Entry 5E2Q (X-ray diffraction, 2.40 A resolution); this record covers chains A and B.

# Chain A
Name: Dipeptidyl peptidase 3
Source organism: Homo sapiens
Notes: EC 3.4.14.4
UniProtKB: Q9NY33 (DPP3_HUMAN); residues 1-726 here = UniProt positions 1-726
Sequence (726 residues; numbered 1 to 726; the number before each row is that of its first residue):
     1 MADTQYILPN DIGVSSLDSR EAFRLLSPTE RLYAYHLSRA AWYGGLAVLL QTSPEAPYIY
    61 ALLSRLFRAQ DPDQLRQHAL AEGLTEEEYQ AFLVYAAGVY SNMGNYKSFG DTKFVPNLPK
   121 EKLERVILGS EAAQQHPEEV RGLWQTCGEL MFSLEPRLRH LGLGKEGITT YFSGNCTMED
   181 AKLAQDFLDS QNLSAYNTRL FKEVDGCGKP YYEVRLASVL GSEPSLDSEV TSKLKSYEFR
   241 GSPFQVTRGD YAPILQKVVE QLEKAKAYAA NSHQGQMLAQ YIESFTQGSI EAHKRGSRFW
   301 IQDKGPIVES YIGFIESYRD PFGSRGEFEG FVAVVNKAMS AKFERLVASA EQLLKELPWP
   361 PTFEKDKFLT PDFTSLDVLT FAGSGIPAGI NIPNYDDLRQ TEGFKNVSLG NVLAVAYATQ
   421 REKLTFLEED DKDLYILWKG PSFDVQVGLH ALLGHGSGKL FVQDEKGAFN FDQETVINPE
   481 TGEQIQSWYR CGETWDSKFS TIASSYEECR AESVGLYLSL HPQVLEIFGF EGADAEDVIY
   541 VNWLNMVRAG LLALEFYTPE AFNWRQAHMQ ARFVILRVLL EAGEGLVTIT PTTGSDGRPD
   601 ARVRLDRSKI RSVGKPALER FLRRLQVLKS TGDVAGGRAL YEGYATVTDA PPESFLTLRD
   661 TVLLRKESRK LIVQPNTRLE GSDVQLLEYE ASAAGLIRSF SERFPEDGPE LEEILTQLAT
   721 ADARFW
Unresolved in the structure: 1
Differences from the reference sequence: engineered mutation Ser-19 (Cys in Q9NY33), Cys-207 (Glu in Q9NY33), Ala-451 (Glu in Q9NY33), Cys-491 (Ser in Q9NY33), Ser-519 (Cys in Q9NY33), Ser-654 (Cys in Q9NY33)
Swiss-Prot annotation at these positions:
  - binding site (Zn(2+)): His-450, His-455, Glu-508
  - modified residue: Ala-2 (N-acetylalanine)
Bound ions: Mg2+: Gly-164, Gly-167; K+: Ser-317, Gly-323, Asp-496, Ser-504
Reported in the primary citation:
  - catalytic residues: His-568 (proposed by the authors, not directly observed)

# Chain B
Name: angiotensin-II
UniProtKB: P01019 (ANGT_HUMAN); residues 1-8 here correspond to UniProt positions 34-41 (UniProt number = residue number + 33)
Sequence (8 residues; numbered 1 to 8; the number before each row is that of its first residue):
     1 DRVYIHPF

# Chain A / chain B interface
Residue-residue contacts (42):
  Phe-109(A) with Tyr-4(B), hydrophobic
  Glu-316(A) with Asp-1(B), hydrogen bond (side chain-backbone); Arg-2(B)
  Tyr-318(A) with Asp-1(B); Arg-2(B), hydrogen bond (side chain-backbone)
  Glu-329(A) with Arg-2(B), salt bridge
  Gly-385(A) with Arg-2(B), hydrogen bond (backbone-side chain)
  Ile-386(A) with Arg-2(B); Tyr-4(B)
  Pro-387(A) with Arg-2(B); Val-3(B); Tyr-4(B), hydrophobic
  Ala-388(A) with Val-3(B), hydrogen bond (backbone-backbone); Ile-5(B), hydrophobic
  Gly-389(A) with Arg-2(B); Val-3(B), hydrogen bond (backbone-backbone)
  Ile-390(A) with Asp-1(B)
  Asn-391(A) with Asp-1(B), hydrogen bond (backbone-backbone)
  Asn-394(A) with Asp-1(B), hydrogen bond (side chain-backbone)
  Arg-399(A) with Asp-1(B), salt bridge
  Val-412(A) with Phe-8(B)
  Leu-413(A) with Ile-5(B), hydrophobic
  Ala-416(A) with Phe-8(B), hydrophobic
  Phe-443(A) with Ile-5(B), hydrophobic
  His-450(A) with Val-3(B)
  His-455(A) with Asp-1(B), salt bridge; Arg-2(B)
  Glu-508(A) with Arg-2(B)
  Arg-548(A) with Pro-7(B)
  Leu-552(A) with Pro-7(B), hydrophobic
  Phe-556(A) with His-6(B)
  His-568(A) with Arg-2(B), hydrogen bond (side chain-backbone); Tyr-4(B)
  Met-569(A) with His-6(B)
  Arg-572(A) with Tyr-4(B), hydrogen bond (side chain-backbone); His-6(B)
  Arg-669(A) with Tyr-4(B); Ile-5(B), hydrogen bond (side chain-backbone); His-6(B), hydrogen bond; Phe-8(B)
  Lys-670(A) with Phe-8(B), hydrogen bond (backbone-backbone)
  Ile-672(A) with Phe-8(B), hydrophobic
Other interface residues (no listed pair), chain A (39 interface residues in all): Phe-381, Ile-392, Val-415, Val-447, Ala-451, Glu-507, Asn-545, Glu-555, Gln-566, Ser-668
The authors on this interface:
  - pairs named by the authors: Glu-316(A)/Asp-1(B), Tyr-318(A)/Asp-1(B), Asn-394(A)/Asp-1(B) (hydrogen bond), Arg-399(A)/Asp-1(B) (salt bridge), His-455(A)/Asp-1(B) (hydrogen bond), His-568(A)/Arg-2(B), Arg-572(A)/Tyr-4(B) (hydrogen bond), Arg-572(A)/His-6(B) (hydrogen bond), Arg-669(A)/Ile-5(B) (hydrogen bond), Lys-670(A)/Phe-8(B)

# Summary
The interface between chain A and chain B involves 39 residues on one side and 8 on the other, with 12
hydrogen bonds and 3 salt bridges. Among the polar pairs are Glu-329(A)/Arg-2(B), Arg-399(A)/Asp-1(B) and
His-455(A)/Asp-1(B). The paper describes contacts between Glu-316(A) and Asp-1(B), Tyr-318(A) and Asp-1(B) and
His-568(A) and Arg-2(B) among others; hydrogen bonds between Asn-394(A) and Asp-1(B), His-455(A) and Asp-1(B)
and Arg-572(A) and Tyr-4(B) among others; a salt bridge between Arg-399(A) and Asp-1(B). The paper reports the
catalytic residue His-568(A).
Here chain A is Dipeptidyl peptidase 3 (Homo sapiens) and chain B is angiotensin-II. Entry 5E2Q (Structure of
human DPP3 in complex with angiotensin-II) was determined by X-ray diffraction, deposited together with 5E33,
5E3A, 5E3C, 5EGY and 5EHH.
